9LQ3 - chains A and C; structure by X-ray diffraction, 2.80 A resolution.

[Chain A]
Name: Bile acid receptor
From: Homo sapiens
UniProtKB: Q96RI1 (NR1H4_HUMAN); residues 244-471 here correspond to UniProt positions 258-485 (UniProt number = residue number + 14)
Sequence (228 residues; row label = number of the first residue in the row):
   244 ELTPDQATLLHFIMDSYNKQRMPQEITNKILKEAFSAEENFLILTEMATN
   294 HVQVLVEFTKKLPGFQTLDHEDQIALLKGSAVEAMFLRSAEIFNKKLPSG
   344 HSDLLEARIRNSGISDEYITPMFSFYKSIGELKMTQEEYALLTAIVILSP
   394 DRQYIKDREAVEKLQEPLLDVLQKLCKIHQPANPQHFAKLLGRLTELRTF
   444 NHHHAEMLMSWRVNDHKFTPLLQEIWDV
Unresolved in the structure: 341-343, 458
Construct notes: conflict Ala250 (Gln264 in Q96RI1), Ala277 (Glu291 in Q96RI1), Ala350 (Glu364 in Q96RI1), Ala425 (Glu439 in Q96RI1), Lys432 (Cys446 in Q96RI1), Gln466 (Cys480 in Q96RI1)
Ligand contacts: Linafexor (A1ELK): Gln263, Arg264, Met265, Phe284, Leu287, Thr288, Met290, Ala291, His294, Val325, Met328, Phe329, Arg331, Ser332, Ile335, Leu348, Ile352, Ile357, Met365, Tyr369, His447, Trp454, Phe461, Trp469
UniProt features mapped onto this chain:
  - binding site (chenodeoxycholate): Arg331, Tyr361, Tyr369, His447
  - modified residue: Thr442 (Phosphothreonine)
  - cross-link: Lys275 (Glycyl lysine isopeptide (Lys-Gly) (interchain with G-Cter in SUMO1))

[Chain C]
Name: Nuclear receptor coactivator 2
From: Homo sapiens
UniProtKB: Q15596 (NCOA2_HUMAN); residues 630-640 here correspond to UniProt positions 687-697 (UniProt number = residue number + 57)
Sequence (11 residues; numbered 630 to 640; the number before each row is that of its first residue):
   630 HKILHRLLQDS

[How chain A and chain C interact]
Pairs across the interface - 12 pairs, chain A then chain C:
  Lys303(A) - Leu637(C)
  Phe308(A) - Leu637(C)  hydrophobic
  Ile317(A) - His630(C)
  Ile317(A) - Leu633(C)  hydrophobic
  Lys321(A) - His630(C)
  Lys321(A) - Leu633(C)
  Leu464(A) - Leu633(C)  hydrophobic
  Glu467(A) - His630(C)
  Glu467(A) - Lys631(C)  hydrogen bond (side chain-backbone)
  Glu467(A) - Ile632(C)  hydrogen bond (side chain-backbone)
  Glu467(A) - Leu633(C)  hydrogen bond (side chain-backbone)
  Ile468(A) - Leu633(C)  hydrophobic
Also at the interface, not in a pair above, chain A (12 interface residues in all): Val299, His313, Gln316, Leu320, Pro463
Also at the interface, not in a pair above, chain C (8 interface residues in all): His634, Leu636, Gln638

[Overview]
Chain A and chain C form an interface of 12 and 8 residues respectively; the contacts include 3 hydrogen
bonds. Polar contacts include Glu467(A)-Lys631(C), Glu467(A)-Ile632(C) and Glu467(A)-Leu633(C). Bound to chain
A: Linafexor. UniProt lists 4 chenodeoxycholate-binding residues on chain A.
Here chain A is Bile acid receptor and chain C is Nuclear receptor coactivator 2, both from Homo sapiens.
Entry 9LQ3 (Crystal structure of Linafexor-FXR complex) was determined by X-ray diffraction.
